1B1E - chain A; structure by X-ray diffraction, 2.00 A resolution.

[Chain A]
Molecule: Hydrolase angiogenin
Organism: Homo sapiens
Notes: engineered mutation(s): K40Q
Reference sequence: P03950 (ANGI_HUMAN); residues 1-123 here = UniProt positions 1-123
Chain sequence (123 residues; numbered 1 to 123; the number before each row is that of its first residue):
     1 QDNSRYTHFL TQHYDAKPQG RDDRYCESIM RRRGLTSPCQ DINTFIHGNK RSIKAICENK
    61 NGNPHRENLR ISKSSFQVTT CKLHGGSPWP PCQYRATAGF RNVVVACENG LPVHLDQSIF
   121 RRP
UniProt features mapped onto this chain:
  - natural variant: Asp-15 (G15D: In ALS9; uncertain significance; this construct carries the variant), Ser-52 (S52N: In ALS9)
Disulfide bonds: Cys-26/Cys-81, Cys-39/Cys-92, Cys-57/Cys-107

[Overview]
Chain A is Hydrolase angiogenin (Homo sapiens); the structure, Crystal structure of human angiogenin variant
K40Q, was determined by X-ray diffraction together with 1B1I, 1B1J and 2ANG from the same study.
